6MHZ - chains A and G of the 4 polymer chains in the assembly; structure by electron microscopy, 4.10 A resolution (low resolution: residue-level contacts below are approximate; hydrogen-bond / salt-bridge calls are withheld).

Chain A:
Protein: Lipopolysaccharide export system ATP-binding protein LptB
Organism: Escherichia coli (strain K12)
Notes: EC 3.6.3.-
UniProt: P0A9V1 (LPTB_ECOLI); residues 1-241 here = UniProt positions 1-241
Chain sequence (251 residues; numbered -9 to 241; the number before each row is that of its first residue; numbers below 1 keep their minus sign (Met-9 is residue -9)):
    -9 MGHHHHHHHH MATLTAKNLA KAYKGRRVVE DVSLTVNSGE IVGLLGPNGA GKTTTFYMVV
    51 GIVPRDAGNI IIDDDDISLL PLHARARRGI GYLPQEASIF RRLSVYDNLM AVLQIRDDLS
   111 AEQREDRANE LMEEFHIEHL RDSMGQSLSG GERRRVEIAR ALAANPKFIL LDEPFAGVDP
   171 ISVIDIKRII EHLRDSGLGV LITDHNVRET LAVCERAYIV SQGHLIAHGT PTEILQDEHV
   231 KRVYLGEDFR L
Disordered / not traced: -9 to 1, 237-241
Sequence notes: expression tag (-9 to 0)
UniProt features mapped onto this chain:
  - binding site (ATP): Gly36 to Thr43

Chain G:
Protein: Lipopolysaccharide export system permease protein LptG
Organism: Escherichia coli (strain K12)
UniProt: P0ADC6 (LPTG_ECOLI); residue numbers follow UniProt; this construct covers 1-360
Chain sequence (360 residues; each row starts with the number of its first residue):
     1 MQPFGVLDRY IGKTIFTTIM MTLFMLVSLS GIIKFVDQLK KAGQGSYDAL GAGMYTLLSV
    61 PKDVQIFFPM AALLGALLGL GMLAQRSELV VMQASGFTRM QVALSVMKTA IPLVLLTMAI
   121 GEWVAPQGEQ MARNYRAQAM YGGSLLSTQQ GLWAKDGNNF VYIERVKGDE ELGGISIYAF
   181 NENRRLQSVR YAATAKFDPE HKVWRLSQVD ESDLTNPKQI TGSQTVSGTW KTNLTPDKLG
   241 VVALDPDALS ISGLHNYVKY LKSSGQDAGR YQLNMWSKIF QPLSVAVMML MALSFIFGPL
   301 RSVPMGVRVV TGISFGFVFY VLDQIFGPLT LVYGIPPIIG ALLPSASFFL ISLWLLMRKS
Disordered / not traced: 1-5, 44-50, 141-245, 261-269, 355-360

Chain A / chain G interface:
Contacting residue pairs (32):
  Tyr13(A) with Ser302(G)
  Ile52(A) with Val90(G)
  Leu72(A) with Val90(G); Gln93(G)
  His73(A) with Phe97(G); Thr98(G); Trp354(G)
  Ala76(A) with Gln93(G); Ala94(G)
  Arg77(A) with Thr98(G)
  Tyr82(A) with Ala94(G)
  Pro84(A) with Val91(G)
  Glu86(A) with Ser87(G)
  Ala87(A) with Arg86(G); Ser87(G)
  Ser88(A) with Ser87(G); Val91(G)
  Ile89(A) with Glu88(G)
  Phe90(A) with Glu88(G); Met92(G)
  Arg91(A) with Tyr10(G); Arg86(G); Glu88(G)
  Leu93(A) with Tyr10(G)
  Ala101(A) with Val6(G); Leu7(G)
  Gln104(A) with Val6(G)
  Ile105(A) with Leu7(G); Ser95(G); Gly96(G)
  Arg150(A) with Val91(G)
  Ala154(A) with Ser95(G)
Other interface residues (no listed pair), chain A (25 interface residues in all): Ile80, Gly81, Arg92, Asp97, Val102

In short:
The interface between chain A and chain G involves 25 residues on one side and 17 on the other. From UniProt:
8 ATP-binding residues on chain A.
Here chain A is Lipopolysaccharide export system ATP-binding protein LptB and chain G is Lipopolysaccharide
export system permease protein LptG, both from Escherichia coli (strain K12). Entry 6MHZ (Vanadate trapped
Cryo-EM Structure of E.coli LptB2FG Transporter) was determined by electron microscopy together with 6MHU,
6MI7 and 6MI8 from the same study.
